Entry 5IVW (electron microscopy, 10.00 A resolution (very low resolution: no residue pairs are listed; an interface is given only as per-side residue counts)); this record covers chains 0 and 3 of the 8 polymer chains in the assembly.

== Chain 0 ==
Name: General transcription factor IIH subunit 2
Organism: Homo sapiens
Reference sequence: Q13888 (TF2H2_HUMAN); residue numbers follow UniProt; this construct covers 1-395
Amino-acid sequence (395 residues; row label = number of the first residue in the row):
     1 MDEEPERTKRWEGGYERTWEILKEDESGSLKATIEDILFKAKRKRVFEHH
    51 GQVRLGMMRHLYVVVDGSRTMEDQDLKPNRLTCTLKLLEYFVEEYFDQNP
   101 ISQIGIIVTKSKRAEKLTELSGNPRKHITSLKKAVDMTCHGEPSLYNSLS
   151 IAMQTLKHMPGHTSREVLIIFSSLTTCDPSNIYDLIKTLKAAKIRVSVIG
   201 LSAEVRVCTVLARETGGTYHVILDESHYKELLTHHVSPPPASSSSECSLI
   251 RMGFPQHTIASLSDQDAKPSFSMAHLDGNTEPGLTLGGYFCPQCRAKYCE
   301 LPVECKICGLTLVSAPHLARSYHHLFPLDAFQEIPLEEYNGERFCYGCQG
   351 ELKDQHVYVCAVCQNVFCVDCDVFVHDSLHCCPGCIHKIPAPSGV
Not modelled in the structure: 1-53, 242-395
Swiss-Prot annotation at these positions:
  - zinc finger: Cys291 to Cys308 (C4-type)
  - modified residue: Tyr95 (Phosphotyrosine)
  - mutagenesis: Cys291 (C291A: Reconstituted TFIIH complex lacks p62 and has no transcriptional activity), Cys308 (C308A: Reconstituted TFIIH complex lacks p62 and has no transcriptional activity), Cys345 (C345A: No effect on the transcriptional activity of the reconstituted TFIIH complex), Cys360 (C360A: No effect on the transcriptional activity of the reconstituted TFIIH complex), Cys363 (C363A: No effect on the transcriptional activity of the reconstituted TFIIH complex), His376 (H376A: No effect on the transcriptional activity of the reconstituted TFIIH complex), His380 (H380A: No effect on the transcriptional activity of the reconstituted TFIIH complex), Cys382 (C382A: No effect on the transcriptional activity of the reconstituted TFIIH complex)

== Chain 3 ==
Name: General transcription factor IIH subunit 3
Organism: Homo sapiens
Reference sequence: Q13889 (TF2H3_HUMAN); numbering as in UniProt (aligned over 1-308)
Amino-acid sequence (308 residues; each row starts with the number of its first residue):
     1 MVSDEDELNLLVIVVDANPIWWGKQALKESQFTLSKCIDAVMVLGNSHLF
    51 MNRSNKLAVIASHIQESRFLYPGKNGRLGDFFGDPGNPPEFNPSGSKDGK
   101 YELLTSANEVIVEEIKDLMTKSDIKGQHTETLLAGSLAKALCYIHRMNKE
   151 VKDNQEMKSRILVIKAAEDSALQYMNFMNVIFAAQKQNILIDACVLDSDS
   201 GLLQQACDITGGLYLKVPQMPSLLQYLLWVFLPDQDQRSQLILPPPVHVD
   251 YRAACFCHRNLIEIGYVCSVCLSIFCNFSPICTTCETAFKISLPPVLKAK
   301 KKKLKVSA
Not modelled in the structure: 1-4, 26-32, 73-99, 232-308
Swiss-Prot annotation at these positions:
  - zinc finger: Cys268 to Cys285 (C4-type)

== How chain 0 and chain 3 interact ==
At this resolution (10 A) residue pairs are not listed: 6 residues of chain 0 and 9 of chain 3 lie at the interface.

== In short ==
6 residues of chain 0 and 9 residues of chain 3 are in contact. From UniProt: 8 mutagenesis sites on chain 0.
Chain 0 is General transcription factor IIH subunit 2 and chain 3 is General transcription factor IIH subunit
3, both from Homo sapiens; the structure, Human core TFIIH bound to DNA within the PIC, was determined by
electron microscopy.
